PDB entry 7TMS | electron microscopy, 3.80 A resolution | chains B and C of the 31 polymer chains in the assembly

# Chain B
Name: Vacuolar proton pump subunit B
From: Saccharomyces cerevisiae
UniProtKB: A0A6A5Q585 (A0A6A5Q585_YEASX); numbering as in UniProt (aligned over 1-517)
Chain sequence (517 residues; row label = number of the first residue in the row):
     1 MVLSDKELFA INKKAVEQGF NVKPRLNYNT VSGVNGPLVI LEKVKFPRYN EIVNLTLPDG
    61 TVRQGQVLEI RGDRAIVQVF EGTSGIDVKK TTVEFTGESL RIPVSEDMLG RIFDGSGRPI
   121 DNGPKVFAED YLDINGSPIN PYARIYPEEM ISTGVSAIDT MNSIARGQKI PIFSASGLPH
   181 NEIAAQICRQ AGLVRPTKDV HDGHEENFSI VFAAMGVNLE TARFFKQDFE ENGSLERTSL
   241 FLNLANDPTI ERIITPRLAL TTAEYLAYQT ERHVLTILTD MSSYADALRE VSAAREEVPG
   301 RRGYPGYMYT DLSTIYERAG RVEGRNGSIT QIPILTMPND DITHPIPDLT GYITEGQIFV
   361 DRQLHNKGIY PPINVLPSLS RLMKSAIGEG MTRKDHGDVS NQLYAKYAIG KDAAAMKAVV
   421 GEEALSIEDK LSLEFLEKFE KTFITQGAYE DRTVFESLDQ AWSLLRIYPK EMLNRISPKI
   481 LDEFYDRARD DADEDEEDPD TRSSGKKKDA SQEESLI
Not modelled in the structure: 1-12, 488-517

# Chain C
Name: H(+)-transporting two-sector ATPase
From: Saccharomyces cerevisiae
Notes: EC 7.1.2.2
UniProtKB: B3LH69 (B3LH69_YEAS1); residues 0-616 here correspond to UniProt positions 1-617 (UniProt number = residue number + 1)
Chain sequence (617 residues; numbered 0 to 616; the number before each row is that of its first residue; numbering starts at 0):
     0 MAGAIENARK EIKRISLEDH AESEYGAIYS VSGPVVIAEN MIGCAMYELV KVGHDNLVGE
    60 VIRIDGDKAT IQVYEETAGL TVGDPVLRTG KPLSVELGPG LMETIYDGIQ RPLKAIKEES
   120 QSIYIPRGID TPALDRTIKW QFTPGKFQVG DHISGGDIYG SVFENSLISS HKILLPPRSR
   180 GTITWIAPAG EYTLDEKILE VEFDGKKSDF TLYHTWPVRV PRPVTEKLSA DYPLLTGQRV
   240 LDALFPCVQG GTTCIPGAFG CGKTVISQSL SKYSNSDAII YVGCGERGNE MAEVLMEFPE
   300 LYTEMSGTKE PIMKRTTLVA NTSNMPVAAR EASIYTGITL AEYFRDQGKN VSMIADSSSR
   360 WAEALREISG RLGEMPADQG FPAYLGAKLA SFYERAGKAV ALGSPDRTGS VSIVAAVSPA
   420 GGDFSDPVTT ATLGITQVFW GLDKKLAQRK HFPSINTSVS YSKYTNVLNK FYDSNYPEFP
   480 VLRDRMKEIL SNAEELEQVV QLVGKSALSD SDKITLDVAT LIKEDFLQQN GYSTYDAFCP
   540 IWKTFDMMRA FISYHDEAQK AVANGANWSK LADSTGDVKH AVSSSKFFEP SRGEKEVHGE
   600 FEKLLSTMQE RFAESTD
Not modelled in the structure: 0-23

# How chain B and chain C interact
Residue-residue contacts - 74 pairs, chain B then chain C:
  Ser32(B) - Asp64(C)
  Ser32(B) - Gly65(C)  hydrogen bond (backbone-backbone)
  Gly33(B) - Ile63(C)
  Val34(B) - Met45(C)  hydrophobic
  Val34(B) - Arg62(C)
  Val34(B) - Ile63(C)  hydrogen bond (backbone-backbone)
  Asn35(B) - Arg62(C)
  Thr83(B) - Met45(C)
  Ser84(B) - Met45(C)
  Ser84(B) - Tyr46(C)
  Gly85(B) - Ala44(C)
  Gly85(B) - Met45(C)  hydrogen bond (backbone-backbone)
  Ile86(B) - Ala44(C)
  Ile86(B) - Met45(C)  hydrogen bond (backbone-backbone)
  Ile86(B) - Ile63(C)
  Asp87(B) - Cys43(C)
  Asp87(B) - Ala44(C)
  Val88(B) - Ile41(C)
  Val88(B) - Ile63(C)  hydrophobic
  Val88(B) - Gly65(C)
  Lys89(B) - Ile41(C)
  Ser176(B) - Leu432(C)
  Ser176(B) - Tyr460(C)
  Gly177(B) - Tyr460(C)
  Gly177(B) - Lys462(C)
  Leu178(B) - Lys462(C)
  Asn218(B) - Glu393(C)
  Asn218(B) - Ile434(C)  hydrogen bond (side chain-backbone)
  Asn218(B) - Gln436(C)  hydrogen bond
  Leu219(B) - Lys226(C)
  Glu220(B) - Leu227(C)
  Glu220(B) - Ser228(C)
  Glu220(B) - Ala229(C)
  Glu220(B) - Tyr463(C)
  Arg223(B) - Lys226(C)  hydrogen bond (side chain-backbone)
  Arg223(B) - Leu227(C)  hydrogen bond (side chain-backbone)
  Arg223(B) - Ser228(C)
  Ala245(B) - Ala389(C)
  Ala245(B) - Glu393(C)
  Asn246(B) - Glu393(C)
  Arg289(B) - Ala376(C)
  Arg289(B) - Asp377(C)  salt bridge
  Glu290(B) - Ala382(C)
  Glu290(B) - Tyr383(C)
  Glu290(B) - Ala386(C)
  Ala293(B) - Met374(C)
  Ala293(B) - Ala382(C)  hydrophobic
  Glu296(B) - Met374(C)
  Glu297(B) - Met374(C)
  Val298(B) - Met374(C)  hydrophobic
  Pro299(B) - Pro375(C)
  Pro299(B) - Ala376(C)
  Gly303(B) - Ala376(C)
  Pro338(B) - Thr429(C)
  Asn339(B) - Phe423(C)
  Asn339(B) - Ser424(C)
  Arg362(B) - Ser457(C)
  Arg362(B) - Val458(C)
  Asn366(B) - Ser457(C)  hydrogen bond (side chain-backbone)
  Asn366(B) - Lys486(C)
  Asn366(B) - Glu487(C)
  Lys367(B) - Glu487(C)
  Lys367(B) - Ser490(C)  hydrogen bond
  Lys367(B) - Asn491(C)  hydrogen bond
  Lys367(B) - Glu494(C)  salt bridge
  Lys417(B) - Asp511(C)  salt bridge
  Ala418(B) - Leu495(C)  hydrophobic
  Ala418(B) - Val498(C)  hydrophobic
  Ala418(B) - Leu507(C)
  Ala418(B) - Asp511(C)
  Val419(B) - Val498(C)  hydrophobic
  Val419(B) - Val502(C)  hydrophobic
  Val419(B) - Ala506(C)
  Gly421(B) - Ala506(C)
Other interface residues (no listed pair), chain B (45 interface residues in all): His180, Gly216, Thr249, Arg302, Gln363, Val420, Glu422, Lys441
Other interface residues (no listed pair), chain C (49 interface residues in all): Gly42, Ser390, Gly433, Gly503, Ser508

# Summary
45 residues of chain B face 49 of chain C across their interface; the contacts include 11 hydrogen bonds and 3
salt bridges. Polar pairs include Arg289(B)-Asp377(C), Lys367(B)-Glu494(C) and Lys417(B)-Asp511(C).
Chain B is Vacuolar proton pump subunit B and chain C is H(+)-transporting two-sector ATPase, both from
Saccharomyces cerevisiae; the structure, V-ATPase from Saccharomyces cerevisiae, State 2, was determined by
electron microscopy, deposited together with 7TMM, 7TMO, 7TMP, 7TMQ, 7TMR and 7TMT.
